Entry 2ARV (X-ray diffraction, 2.00 A resolution); this record covers chains A and B.

[Chain A (and B)]
Molecule: Inhibin beta A chain
From: Homo sapiens
Notes: chain B of this document is another copy of the same molecule, construct and numbering; everything in this record applies to it too
UniProtKB: P08476 (INHBA_HUMAN); residues 1-116 here correspond to UniProt positions 311-426 (UniProt number = residue number + 310)
Amino-acid sequence (116 residues; each row starts with the number of its first residue):
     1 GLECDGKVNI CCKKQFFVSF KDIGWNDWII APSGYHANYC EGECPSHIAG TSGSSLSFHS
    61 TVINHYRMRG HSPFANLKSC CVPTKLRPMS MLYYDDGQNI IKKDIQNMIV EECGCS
Disulfide bonds: Cys4-Cys12, Cys11-Cys81, Cys40-Cys113, Cys44-Cys115
Small-molecule neighbours: 1PG (2-(2-{2-[2-(2-methoxy-ethoxy)-ethoxy]-ethoxy}-ethoxy)-ethanol): Leu56, Phe58, Thr61
Reported in the primary citation:
  - contacts within the chain: Arg87-Glu111 (salt bridge)
  - self-association interface (contacts with another copy of this molecule): Phe58

[Interface between chain A and chain B]
Contacting residue pairs - 51 pairs, chain A then chain B:
  Phe16(A) with Val62(B), hydrophobic; Ile63(B), hydrophobic; Tyr66(B), hydrophobic; Phe74(B), hydrophobic
  Val18(A) with Val62(B), hydrophobic
  Phe20(A) with Phe58(B), hydrophobic
  Asp22(A) with Tyr66(B), hydrogen bond; Arg69(B), salt bridge
  Ile23(A) with His65(B); Tyr66(B)
  Trp25(A) with Phe58(B), hydrophobic; Thr61(B)
  Ala37(A) with His59(B)
  Asn38(A) with His59(B), hydrogen bond (backbone-side chain)
  Tyr39(A) with Phe74(B), hydrophobic; Leu77(B), hydrophobic
  Ser57(A) with Asn107(B)
  Phe58(A) with Phe20(B), hydrophobic; Trp25(B), hydrophobic; Ile29(B), hydrophobic; Tyr35(B); Met91(B), hydrophobic; Asn107(B); Met108(B), hydrophobic
  His59(A) with Ala37(B), hydrogen bond (side chain-backbone); Asn38(B), hydrogen bond (side chain-backbone); Asn107(B), hydrogen bond (backbone-backbone); Met108(B); Val110(B)
  Thr61(A) with Trp25(B)
  Val62(A) with Trp25(B); Tyr35(B)
  His65(A) with Ile23(B)
  Tyr66(A) with Phe16(B); Val18(B); Ile23(B)
  Pro73(A) with Tyr39(B)
  Phe74(A) with Phe16(B), hydrophobic; Tyr39(B), hydrophobic
  Leu77(A) with Tyr39(B), hydrophobic; Cys40(B)
  Cys80(A) with Cys80(B), disulfide
  Val82(A) with Val82(B), hydrophobic; Ser116(B)
  Leu86(A) with His59(B)
  Asn107(A) with Ser57(B); His59(B), hydrogen bond (backbone-backbone)
  Met108(A) with Phe58(B), hydrophobic; His59(B)
  Val110(A) with His59(B)
  Ser116(A) with Val82(B)
Other interface residues (no listed pair), chain A (35 interface residues in all): Ser19, Trp28, Ile29, Tyr35, Cys40, Ile63, Lys78, Met91, Ile105
Other interface residues (no listed pair), chain B (35 interface residues in all): Glu41, Lys78, Leu86, Ile105, Gln106, Ile109
Inter-chain disulfides: Cys80(A)-Cys80(B)

[In short]
Chain A and chain B each contribute 35 residues to their interface, with 1 disulfide bond, 6 hydrogen bonds
and 1 salt bridge. Polar pairs include Asp22(A)-Arg69(B), Asp22(A)-Tyr66(B) and Asn38(A)-His59(B). Bound to
chain A: compound 1PG. The paper reports a self-association interface involving Phe58(A); contacts within the
chain involving Arg87(A) and Glu111(A).
Chain A and chain B are both Inhibin beta A chain (Homo sapiens); the structure, Structure of human Activin A,
was determined by X-ray diffraction (same publication as 2ARP).
